1UZH - chains A and B of the 16 polymer chains in the assembly; structure by X-ray diffraction, 2.20 A resolution.

Chain A (and B):
Name: Ribulose bisphosphate carboxylase large chain
From: Chlamydomonas reinhardtii
Notes: EC 4.1.1.39; chain B of this document is another copy of the same molecule, construct and numbering; everything in this record applies to it too
UniProtKB: P00877 (RBL_CHLRE); numbering as in UniProt (aligned over 1-475)
Sequence (475 residues; numbered 1 to 475; the number before each row is that of its first residue):
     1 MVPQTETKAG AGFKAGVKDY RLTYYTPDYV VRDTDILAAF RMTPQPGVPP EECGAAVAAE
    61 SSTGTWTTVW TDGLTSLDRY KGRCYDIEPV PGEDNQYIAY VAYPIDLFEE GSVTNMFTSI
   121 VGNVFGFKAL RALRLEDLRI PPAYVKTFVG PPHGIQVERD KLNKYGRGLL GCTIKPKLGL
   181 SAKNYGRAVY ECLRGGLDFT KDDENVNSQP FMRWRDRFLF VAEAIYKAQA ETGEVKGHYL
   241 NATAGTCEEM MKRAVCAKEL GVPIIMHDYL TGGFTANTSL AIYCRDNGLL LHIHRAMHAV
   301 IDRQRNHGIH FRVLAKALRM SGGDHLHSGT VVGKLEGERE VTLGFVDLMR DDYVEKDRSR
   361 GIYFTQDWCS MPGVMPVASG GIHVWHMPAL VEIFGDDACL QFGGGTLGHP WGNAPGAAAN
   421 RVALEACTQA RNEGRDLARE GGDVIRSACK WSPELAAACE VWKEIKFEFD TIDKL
Unresolved in the structure: 1-10 (chain B: 1-8)
Differences from the reference sequence: conflict Pro46 (Leu in P00877)
Modified residues: Pro104, Pro151 (4-hydroxyproline; HYP); Lys201 (lysine nz-carboxylic acid; KCX); Cys256, Cys369 (s-methylcysteine; SMC)
Disulfides: Cys449-Cys459
Bound ions: Mg2+: Lys201, Asp203, Glu204 (together with 2-carboxyarabinitol-1,5-diphosphate)
Ligand contacts:
  - 2-carboxyarabinitol-1,5-diphosphate (CAP), molecule 1: Glu60, Thr65, Trp66, Asn123
  - 2-carboxyarabinitol-1,5-diphosphate (CAP), molecule 2: Thr173, Lys175, Lys177, Lys201, Asp203, Glu204, His294, Arg295, His298, His327, Gly329, Lys334, Leu335, Ser379, Gly380, Gly381, Gln401, Phe402, Gly403, Gly404

Chain A / chain B interface:
Cross-chain cystine bridges: Cys247(A)-Cys247(B)
Residue-residue contacts (272):
  Phe13(A) with Gly408(B); His409(B); Pro410(B)
  Ala15(A) with Gly408(B); Pro410(B), hydrophobic
  Gly16(A) with Val461(B)
  Val17(A) with Ile465(B), hydrophobic
  Gln45(A) with Phe469(B); Asp470(B), hydrogen bond (side chain-backbone)
  Val48(A) with Phe469(B), hydrophobic
  Ala59(A) with Lys177(B)
  Glu60(A) with Lys177(B); Lys334(B), salt bridge
  Ser62(A) with Lys177(B); Leu178(B); Asn205(B)
  Thr63(A) with Pro176(B); Lys177(B), hydrogen bond (backbone-backbone); Leu178(B)
  Gly64(A) with Lys177(B)
  Thr65(A) with Lys175(B); Lys334(B), hydrogen bond
  Trp66(A) with Gly381(B); Ile382(B); His383(B); Gly404(B); Gly405(B); Trp462(B); Ile465(B), hydrophobic; Phe467(B), hydrophobic
  Thr67(A) with Gly404(B); Trp462(B), hydrogen bond
  Thr68(A) with Gly408(B)
  Val69(A) with Lys175(B); Leu407(B)
  Trp70(A) with Leu407(B), hydrogen bond (backbone-backbone); Gly412(B); Asn413(B), hydrogen bond
  Thr71(A) with Lys175(B), hydrogen bond (side chain-backbone); Pro176(B); Leu180(B); Leu407(B)
  Asp72(A) with Pro176(B)
  Leu74(A) with Asn184(B)
  Thr75(A) with Gly179(B), hydrogen bond (side chain-backbone)
  Tyr80(A) with Gly179(B); Phe211(B)
  Asp106(A) with Gln209(B); Pro210(B); Phe211(B)
  Leu107(A) with Leu178(B), hydrophobic; Gln209(B), hydrogen bond (backbone-side chain)
  Phe108(A) with Gln209(B); Pro210(B)
  Glu109(A) with Asn207(B); Ser208(B), hydrogen bond (side chain-backbone); Gln209(B); Arg253(B), salt bridge
  Glu110(A) with Pro210(B); Arg213(B), salt bridge
  Ser112(A) with Ala244(B); Gly245(B), hydrogen bond (side chain-backbone)
  Thr114(A) with Thr243(B); Ala244(B); Thr271(B), hydrogen bond (side chain-backbone); Gly272(B)
  Asn115(A) with Asn205(B), hydrogen bond (side chain-backbone); Asn207(B), hydrogen bond; Gln209(B)
  Thr118(A) with Glu204(B); Asn205(B); Asp268(B); Thr271(B), hydrogen bond
  Ser119(A) with Leu178(B); Asn205(B), hydrogen bond
  Val121(A) with Met297(B); Val300(B)
  Gly122(A) with Ala296(B); Met297(B), hydrogen bond (backbone-backbone)
  Asn123(A) with Lys177(B); Glu204(B), hydrogen bond; His294(B); Leu335(B)
  Phe125(A) with Ala299(B); Val300(B), hydrophobic; Arg303(B), hydrogen bond (backbone-side chain)
  Gly126(A) with Ala299(B); Arg303(B); Leu335(B); Glu336(B), hydrogen bond (backbone-backbone)
  Phe127(A) with Arg303(B), hydrogen bond (backbone-side chain); Lys334(B); Leu335(B), hydrophobic
  Lys128(A) with Arg303(B); Val331(B), hydrogen bond (side chain-backbone); Val332(B); Gly333(B), hydrogen bond (side chain-backbone); Lys334(B), hydrogen bond (backbone-backbone); Leu335(B); Glu336(B); Phe467(B), hydrogen bond (side chain-backbone); Phe469(B)
  Ala129(A) with Phe469(B), hydrophobic
  Leu130(A) with Arg303(B), hydrogen bond (backbone-side chain)
  Arg131(A) with Gln304(B); Asp470(B), salt bridge; Ile472(B)
  Ala132(A) with Gln304(B)
  Lys175(A) with Thr65(B); Val69(B); Thr71(B), hydrogen bond (backbone-side chain)
  Pro176(A) with Thr63(B); Thr71(B); Asp72(B)
  Lys177(A) with Ala59(B); Glu60(B); Ser62(B); Thr63(B), hydrogen bond (backbone-backbone); Gly64(B); Asn123(B)
  Leu178(A) with Ser62(B); Thr63(B); Leu107(B), hydrophobic; Ser119(B)
  Gly179(A) with Thr75(B), hydrogen bond (backbone-side chain); Tyr80(B)
  Leu180(A) with Thr71(B)
  Asn184(A) with Leu74(B)
  Glu204(A) with Thr118(B); Asn123(B), hydrogen bond
  Asn205(A) with Ser62(B); Asn115(B), hydrogen bond (backbone-side chain); Thr118(B); Ser119(B), hydrogen bond
  Asn207(A) with Glu109(B); Asn115(B), hydrogen bond
  Ser208(A) with Glu109(B), hydrogen bond (backbone-side chain)
  Gln209(A) with Asp106(B); Leu107(B), hydrogen bond (side chain-backbone); Phe108(B); Glu109(B); Asn115(B)
  Pro210(A) with Asp106(B); Phe108(B); Glu110(B)
  Phe211(A) with Tyr80(B); Asp106(B)
  Arg213(A) with Glu110(B), salt bridge
  Thr243(A) with Thr114(B)
  Ala244(A) with Ser112(B); Thr114(B); Thr275(B), hydrogen bond (backbone-side chain)
  Gly245(A) with Ser112(B), hydrogen bond (backbone-side chain); Phe274(B); Thr275(B); Thr278(B), hydrogen bond (backbone-side chain)
  Thr246(A) with Thr275(B); Thr278(B); Ser279(B); Ile282(B)
  Cys247(A) with Cys247(B), disulfide; Thr275(B); Ala276(B), hydrophobic; Ser279(B), hydrogen bond (backbone-side chain)
  Glu248(A) with Met251(B); Ser279(B), hydrogen bond
  Met251(A) with Glu248(B)
  Arg253(A) with Glu109(B), salt bridge
  Asp268(A) with Thr118(B)
  Thr271(A) with Thr114(B), hydrogen bond (backbone-side chain); Thr118(B), hydrogen bond; Phe274(B)
  Gly272(A) with Thr114(B); Gly273(B); Phe274(B); Thr275(B), hydrogen bond (backbone-backbone)
  Gly273(A) with Gly272(B); Gly273(B)
  Phe274(A) with Gly245(B); Thr271(B); Gly272(B)
  Thr275(A) with Ala244(B), hydrogen bond (side chain-backbone); Gly245(B); Thr246(B); Cys247(B); Gly272(B), hydrogen bond (backbone-backbone); Ala276(B)
  Ala276(A) with Cys247(B), hydrophobic; Thr275(B)
  Thr278(A) with Gly245(B), hydrogen bond (side chain-backbone); Thr246(B)
  Ser279(A) with Thr246(B); Cys247(B), hydrogen bond (side chain-backbone); Glu248(B), hydrogen bond
  Ile282(A) with Thr246(B)
  His294(A) with Asn123(B)
  Ala296(A) with Gly122(B)
  Met297(A) with Val121(B); Gly122(B), hydrogen bond (backbone-backbone); Ile309(B), hydrophobic
  Ala299(A) with Phe125(B); Gly126(B); His307(B), hydrogen bond (backbone-side chain)
  Val300(A) with Val121(B); Phe125(B), hydrophobic; Ile301(B), hydrophobic; His307(B); Ile309(B), hydrophobic
  Ile301(A) with Val300(B), hydrophobic; Ile301(B), hydrophobic
  Arg303(A) with Phe125(B), hydrogen bond (side chain-backbone); Gly126(B); Phe127(B), hydrogen bond (side chain-backbone); Lys128(B); Leu130(B), hydrogen bond (side chain-backbone); His307(B)
  Gln304(A) with Arg131(B); Ala132(B); His307(B), hydrogen bond
  His307(A) with Ala299(B), hydrogen bond (side chain-backbone); Val300(B); Arg303(B); Gln304(B), hydrogen bond
  Gly308(A) with Val300(B)
  Ile309(A) with Met297(B), hydrophobic; Val300(B), hydrophobic
  Val331(A) with Lys128(B), hydrogen bond (backbone-side chain)
  Val332(A) with Lys128(B)
  Gly333(A) with Lys128(B), hydrogen bond (backbone-side chain)
  Lys334(A) with Glu60(B), salt bridge; Thr65(B), hydrogen bond; Trp66(B); Phe127(B); Lys128(B), hydrogen bond (backbone-backbone)
  Leu335(A) with Asn123(B); Gly126(B); Phe127(B), hydrophobic; Lys128(B)
  Glu336(A) with Gly126(B), hydrogen bond (backbone-backbone); Lys128(B)
  Gly381(A) with Trp66(B)
  Ile382(A) with Trp66(B)
  His383(A) with Trp66(B)
  Gly404(A) with Thr65(B); Trp66(B); Thr67(B)
  Gly405(A) with Trp66(B)
  Leu407(A) with Val69(B); Trp70(B), hydrogen bond (backbone-backbone); Thr71(B)
  Gly408(A) with Phe13(B); Ala15(B); Thr68(B)
  His409(A) with Phe13(B)
  Pro410(A) with Phe13(B); Ala15(B), hydrophobic
  Gly412(A) with Trp70(B)
  Asn413(A) with Trp70(B), hydrogen bond
  Val461(A) with Gly16(B)
  Trp462(A) with Trp66(B); Thr67(B), hydrogen bond
  Ile465(A) with Val17(B), hydrophobic; Trp66(B), hydrophobic
  Phe467(A) with Trp66(B), hydrophobic; Lys128(B), hydrogen bond (backbone-side chain)
  Phe469(A) with Gln45(B); Val48(B), hydrophobic; Lys128(B); Ala129(B), hydrophobic
  Asp470(A) with Gln45(B), hydrogen bond (backbone-side chain); Arg131(B), salt bridge
  Ile472(A) with Arg131(B)
Other interface residues (no listed pair), chain A (115 interface residues in all): Ser61, Leu77, Phe117, Asn306
Other interface residues (no listed pair), chain B (115 interface residues in all): Ser61, Leu77, Phe117, Asn306, Gly308

In short:
Chain A and chain B each contribute 115 residues to their interface, with 1 disulfide bond, 66 hydrogen bonds
and 8 salt bridges. Polar contacts include Glu60(A)-Lys334(B), Glu109(A)-Arg253(B) and Glu110(A)-Arg213(B).
Bound to chain A: 2-carboxyarabinitol-1,5-diphosphate. Lys201(A), Asp203(A) and Glu204(A) form the Mg2+ site.
Both chains are Ribulose bisphosphate carboxylase large chain (Chlamydomonas reinhardtii). Entry 1UZH (A
chimeric chlamydomonas, synechococcus rubisco enzyme) was determined by X-ray diffraction (same publication as
1UZD).
